6L9H - chains D and J of the 10 polymer chains in the assembly; structure by X-ray diffraction, 2.60 A resolution.

# Chain D
Name: Histone H2B type 1-K
Source organism: Homo sapiens
Reference sequence: O60814 (H2B1K_HUMAN); residues 28-122 here correspond to UniProt positions 32-126 (UniProt number = residue number + 4)
Chain sequence (95 residues; each row starts with the number of its first residue):
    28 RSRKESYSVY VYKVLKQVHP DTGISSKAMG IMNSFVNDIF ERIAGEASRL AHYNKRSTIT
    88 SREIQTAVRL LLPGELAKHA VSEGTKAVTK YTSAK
UniProt features mapped onto this chain:
  - modified residue: Lys31 (N6-(2-hydroxyisobutyryl)lysine), Glu32 (PolyADP-ribosyl glutamic acid), Ser33 (Phosphoserine), Lys40 (N6-(2-hydroxyisobutyryl)lysine), Lys43 (N6-(2-hydroxyisobutyryl)lysine), Lys54 (N6,N6-dimethyllysine), Arg76 (Dimethylated arginine), Lys82 (N6,N6,N6-trimethyllysine), Arg83 (Omega-N-methylarginine), Arg89 (Omega-N-methylarginine), Lys105 (N6-(2-hydroxyisobutyryl)lysine), Thr112 (Phosphothreonine), Lys113 (N6-(2-hydroxyisobutyryl)lysine), Lys117 (N6-(2-hydroxyisobutyryl)lysine)
  - glycosylation: Ser109 (O-linked (GlcNAc) serine)
  - cross-link (Glycyl lysine isopeptide (Lys-Gly)): Lys31 (interchain with G-Cter in ubiquitin), Lys117 (interchain with G-Cter in ubiquitin)

# Chain J
Molecule: Human Telomeric DNA (145-MER) - C-strand
Source organism: Homo sapiens
Sequence (145 nucleotides; numbered -72 to 72; the number before each row is that of its first residue; numbers below 1 keep their minus sign (DA-72 is residue -72)):
   -72 ATCACCCTAA CCCTAACCCT AACCCTAACC CTAACCCTAA CCCTAACCCT AACCCTAACC
   -12 CTAACCCTAA CCCTAACCCT AACCCTAACC CTAACCCTAA CCCTAACCCT AACCCTAACC
    48 CTAACCCTAA CCCTAACCCT AAGAT

# How chain D and chain J interact
Residue-residue contacts (10):
  Arg28(D) with DA51(J), salt bridge to the phosphate
  Ser29(D) with DA50(J), phosphate contact
  Arg30(D) with DT49(J), hydrogen bond to the sugar; DA50(J), phosphate contact
  Lys31(D) with DT49(J), sugar contact; DA50(J), hydrogen bond to the phosphate
  Ser33(D) with DT49(J), hydrogen bond to the phosphate
  Val36(D) with DC48(J), phosphate contact; DT49(J), phosphate contact
  Tyr37(D) with DC48(J), hydrogen bond to the phosphate
Other interface residues (no listed pair), chain D (11 interface residues in all): Glu32, Lys40, Thr85, Thr87
Other interface residues (no listed pair), chain J (5 interface residues in all): DA38

# In short
The interface between chain D and chain J involves 11 residues on one side and 5 on the other; the contacts
include 4 hydrogen bonds and 1 salt bridge. Polar pairs include Arg30(D)-DT49(J), Lys31(D)-DA50(J) and
Ser33(D)-DT49(J).
Chain D is Histone H2B type 1-K and chain J is Human Telomeric DNA (145-MER) - C-strand, both from Homo
sapiens; the structure, The Human Telomeric Nucleosome Displays Distinct Structural and Dynamic Properties,
was determined by X-ray diffraction together with 6KE9 and 6LE9 from the same study.
